6OHG - chains B and C of the 3 polymer chains in the assembly; structure by X-ray diffraction, 2.38 A resolution.

[Chain B]
Molecule: 4F12 Light Chain
Organism: Mus musculus
Chain sequence (215 residues; row label = number of the first residue in the row):
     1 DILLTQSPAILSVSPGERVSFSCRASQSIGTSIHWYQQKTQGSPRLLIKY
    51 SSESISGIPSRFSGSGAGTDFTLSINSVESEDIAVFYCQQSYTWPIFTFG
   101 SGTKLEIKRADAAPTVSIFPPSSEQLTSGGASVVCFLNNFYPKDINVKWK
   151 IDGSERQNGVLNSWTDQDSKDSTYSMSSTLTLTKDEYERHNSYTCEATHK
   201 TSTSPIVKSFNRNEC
Disordered / not traced: 214-215
Cystine bridges: Cys23-Cys88, Cys135-Cys195

[Chain C]
Molecule: 4F12 Heavy chain
Organism: Mus musculus
Chain sequence (228 residues; each row starts with the number of its first residue):
     1 QVQLQQPGAELVKPGASVQLSCKASGYTFTSYWMHWVKQRPGQGLEWIGM
    51 IHPTNDKTNFNEKLKSKVTLTVDKSSTTAYMQLSSLTSEDAAVYYCARSL
   101 SAYWYFDVWGTGTTVTVSSASTKPPSVYPLAPGSAAQTNSMVTLGCLVKG
   151 YFPEPVTVTWNSGSLSSGVHTFPAVLQSDLYTLSSSVTVPSSTWPSETVT
   201 CNVAHPASSTKVDKKIVPRDCGLEVLFQ
Disordered / not traced: 219-228
Cystine bridges: Cys22-Cys96, Cys146-Cys201

[How chain B and chain C interact]
Contacting residue pairs (73; chain B residue first):
  His34(B) - Trp104(C)  hydrogen bond (side chain-backbone)
  His34(B) - Tyr105(C)
  Tyr36(B) - Tyr105(C)
  Tyr36(B) - Phe106(C)  hydrogen bond (side chain-backbone)
  Tyr36(B) - Trp109(C)
  Gln38(B) - Gln39(C)  hydrogen bond
  Gln38(B) - Tyr95(C)  hydrogen bond
  Gly42(B) - Tyr95(C)  hydrogen bond (backbone-side chain)
  Ser43(B) - Tyr95(C)
  Ser43(B) - Gly110(C)  hydrogen bond (side chain-backbone)
  Ser43(B) - Thr111(C)
  Pro44(B) - Leu45(C)  hydrophobic
  Pro44(B) - Trp109(C)
  Leu46(B) - Tyr105(C)  hydrophobic
  Leu46(B) - Phe106(C)
  Leu46(B) - Asp107(C)
  Lys49(B) - Tyr105(C)  hydrogen bond
  Tyr50(B) - Ala102(C)
  Tyr50(B) - Trp104(C)  hydrogen bond (side chain-backbone)
  Tyr50(B) - Tyr105(C)  hydrophobic
  Tyr87(B) - Gln39(C)  hydrogen bond
  Tyr87(B) - Gln43(C)  hydrogen bond (side chain-backbone)
  Tyr87(B) - Gly44(C)
  Tyr87(B) - Leu45(C)
  Gln89(B) - Trp104(C)  hydrogen bond (side chain-backbone)
  Gln89(B) - Phe106(C)
  Ser91(B) - Trp104(C)
  Trp94(B) - Trp104(C)
  Pro95(B) - Trp47(C)
  Pro95(B) - Met50(C)  hydrophobic
  Pro95(B) - Asn59(C)
  Ile96(B) - Trp47(C)  hydrophobic
  Ile96(B) - Phe60(C)
  Ile96(B) - Asn61(C)
  Phe97(B) - His35(C)
  Phe97(B) - Trp47(C)
  Phe97(B) - Met50(C)  hydrophobic
  Phe97(B) - Asn61(C)
  Phe97(B) - Trp104(C)  hydrophobic
  Phe99(B) - Leu45(C)
  Phe99(B) - Phe106(C)  hydrophobic
  Phe99(B) - Trp109(C)  hydrophobic
  Ser117(B) - Thr143(C)  hydrogen bond
  Phe119(B) - Leu130(C)
  Phe119(B) - Ala131(C)
  Phe119(B) - Pro132(C)
  Phe119(B) - Thr143(C)
  Pro120(B) - Ala131(C)
  Ser122(B) - Pro129(C)
  Glu124(B) - Tyr128(C)
  Glu124(B) - Lys149(C)
  Val134(B) - Leu130(C)  hydrophobic
  Phe136(B) - Leu130(C)  hydrophobic
  Phe136(B) - Gly145(C)
  Phe136(B) - Phe172(C)  hydrophobic
  Phe136(B) - Ser184(C)
  Phe136(B) - Ser185(C)
  Phe136(B) - Ser186(C)
  Asn138(B) - His170(C)
  Asn138(B) - Phe172(C)
  Asn138(B) - Ser186(C)  hydrogen bond
  Asn139(B) - His170(C)  hydrogen bond
  Asn162(B) - Val175(C)
  Ser163(B) - Phe172(C)
  Ser163(B) - Pro173(C)
  Trp164(B) - Phe172(C)
  Trp164(B) - Pro173(C)
  Ser175(B) - His170(C)  hydrogen bond
  Ser175(B) - Phe172(C)
  Met176(B) - Phe172(C)
  Ser177(B) - Phe172(C)
  Ser177(B) - Ser184(C)  hydrogen bond
  Thr181(B) - Lys149(C)
Other interface residues (no listed pair), chain B (38 interface residues in all): Thr98, Ser123, Leu161, Thr165, Thr179
Other interface residues (no listed pair), chain C (39 interface residues in all): Val37, Glu46, Tyr103, Thr171, Gln177

[Summary]
Chain B and chain C form an interface of 38 and 39 residues respectively; the contacts include 16 hydrogen
bonds. Polar contacts include His34(B)-Trp104(C), Tyr36(B)-Phe106(C) and Gln38(B)-Gln39(C).
Chain B is 4F12 Light Chain and chain C is 4F12 Heavy chain, both from Mus musculus; the structure, Structure
of Plasmodium falciparum vaccine candidate Pfs230D1M in complex with the Fab of a transmission blocking ...,
was determined by X-ray diffraction.
